Entry 1IBW (X-ray diffraction, 3.20 A resolution); this record covers chains B and D of the 6 polymer chains in the assembly.

== Chain B (and D) ==
Molecule: Histidine decarboxylase alpha chain
Organism: Lactobacillus sp. 30A
Notes: fragment: alpha chain (residues 82-310); chain D of this document is another copy of the same molecule, construct and numbering; everything in this record applies to it too
Reference sequence: P00862 (DCHS_LACS3); residues 82-310 here correspond to UniProt positions 83-311 (UniProt number = residue number + 1)
Sequence (229 residues; row label = number of the first residue in the row):
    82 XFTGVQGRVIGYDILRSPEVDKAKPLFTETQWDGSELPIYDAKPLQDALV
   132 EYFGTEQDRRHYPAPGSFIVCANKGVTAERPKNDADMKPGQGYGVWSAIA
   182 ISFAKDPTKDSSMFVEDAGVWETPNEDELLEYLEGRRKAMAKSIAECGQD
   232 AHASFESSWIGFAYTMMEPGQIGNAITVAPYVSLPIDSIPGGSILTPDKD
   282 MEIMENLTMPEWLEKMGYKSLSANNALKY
Covalent attachments: histidine-methyl-ester (PVH) linked to PYR_82
Modified residues: PYR (pyruvic acid) at position 82
Construct notes: conflict PYR_82 (Ser83 in P00862)
Small-molecule neighbours: histidine-methyl-ester (PVH): Phe83, Ala153, Asn154, Lys155, Phe195, Val196, Glu197
Curated features (UniProtKB/Swiss-Prot):
  - active site: Glu197 (Proton donor)
What the authors report for this chain:
  - binding site for histidine-methyl-ester: Phe195, Glu197
  - catalytic residues: Glu197 (citing earlier work)
  - contacts within the chain: Asp198-Arg217
  - conformationally variable residues (helix shift): Glu227

== Chain B / chain D interface ==
Pairs across the interface (14; chain B residue first):
  Gly85(B) with Pro146(D); Gly147(D)
  Val86(B) with Pro146(D), hydrogen bond (backbone-backbone)
  Gln87(B) with Ser148(D)
  Val151(B) with Phe149(D), hydrophobic
  Lys190(B) with Pro146(D)
  Ser192(B) with Pro146(D); Gly147(D)
  Asp231(B) with Glu137(D)
  Ala232(B) with Glu137(D); Arg140(D), hydrogen bond (backbone-side chain)
  His233(B) with Glu137(D), salt bridge; Gln138(D)
  Tyr262(B) with Phe149(D), hydrophobic
Other interface residues (no listed pair), chain B (11 interface residues in all): Phe83

== In short ==
Chain B and chain D form an interface of 11 and 7 residues respectively, with 2 hydrogen bonds and 1 salt
bridge. Among the polar pairs are His233(B)-Glu137(D), Ala232(B)-Arg140(D) and Val86(B)-Pro146(D). Covalently
linked histidine-methyl-ester: at PYR_82(B). From the paper: the catalytic residue Glu197(B); a binding site
for histidine-methyl-ester at Phe195(B) and Glu197(B).
Both chains are Histidine decarboxylase alpha chain (Lactobacillus sp. 30A). Entry 1IBW (Structure of the
D53,54N mutant of histidine decarboxylase bound with histidine methyl ester at 25 C) was determined by X-ray
diffraction together with 1IBT, 1IBU and 1IBV from the same study.
